PDB entry 2II5 | X-ray diffraction, 2.50 A resolution | chains A and B of the 8 polymer chains in the assembly

[Chain A (and B)]
Name: Lipoamide acyltransferase component of branched-chain alpha-keto acid dehydrogenase complex
Source organism: Bos taurus
Notes: EC 2.3.1.168; fragment: core (catalytic) domain; chain B of this document is another copy of the same molecule, construct and numbering; everything in this record applies to it too
UniProtKB: P11181 (ODB2_BOVIN); residues 162-421 here correspond to UniProt positions 223-482 (UniProt number = residue number + 61)
Chain sequence (262 residues; row label = number of the first residue in the row):
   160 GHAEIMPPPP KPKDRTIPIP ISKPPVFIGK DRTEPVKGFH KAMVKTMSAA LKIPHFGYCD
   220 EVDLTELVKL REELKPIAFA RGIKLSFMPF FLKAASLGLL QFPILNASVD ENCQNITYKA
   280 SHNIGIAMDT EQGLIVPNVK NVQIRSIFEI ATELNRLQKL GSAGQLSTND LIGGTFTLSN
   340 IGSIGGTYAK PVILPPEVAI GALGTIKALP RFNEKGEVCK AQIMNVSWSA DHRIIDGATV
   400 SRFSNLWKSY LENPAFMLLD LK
Unresolved in the structure: 160-187
Sequence notes: cloning artifact (160-161)
Ligand contacts: isobutyryl-coenzyme A (CO6): R230, K234, S245, F246, M247, Q317, N339, G341, S342, G363, T364, I365
Curated features (UniProtKB/Swiss-Prot):
  - active site: H391, D395
  - binding site (CoA): R230, S245, D288, Q317, S338, N339, S342, G363, I365
  - modified residue: K182 (N6-acetyllysine), K189 (N6-acetyllysine), K200 (N6-succinyllysine), K228 (N6-acetyllysine), K234 (N6-acetyllysine), K243 (N6-acetyllysine), K374 (N6-acetyllysine), K379 (N6-acetyllysine)
What the authors report for this chain:
  - disease-associated variants - R230G: decreased catalytic activity
  - catalytic residues: S338, H391 (citing earlier work)
  - mutagenesis - H391A: abolished catalytic activity
  - mutagenesis - L293A (Kd=6 uM), H391A (Kd=12 uM): increased binding to dihydrolipoamide
  - mutagenesis - D288A: abolished binding to Dihydrolipoamide
  - mutagenesis - L293A: decreased catalytic activity

[How chain A and chain B interact]
Contacting residue pairs (65):
  G188(A) with A279(B)
  K189(A) with A279(B)
  D190(A) with Y277(B); K278(B); A279(B), hydrogen bond (side chain-backbone)
  R191(A) with I275(B); T276(B); Y277(B), hydrogen bond (backbone-backbone)
  T192(A) with I275(B); T276(B), hydrogen bond
  E193(A) with N274(B); I275(B), hydrogen bond (backbone-backbone); Y277(B)
  P194(A) with Q273(B); N274(B)
  V195(A) with C272(B); Q273(B), hydrogen bond (backbone-backbone)
  M202(A) with H391(B); R392(B); I393(B); I394(B); D395(B)
  V203(A) with N271(B); C272(B), hydrophobic; R392(B)
  M206(A) with P213(B); H391(B)
  S207(A) with R392(B)
  L210(A) with L210(B); K211(B); P213(B), hydrophobic
  D288(A) with D395(B); G396(B), hydrogen bond (side chain-backbone); A397(B), hydrogen bond (side chain-backbone)
  G292(A) with D395(B)
  I340(A) with Y217(B), hydrophobic
  I343(A) with A397(B), hydrophobic; S400(B); R401(B); N404(B), hydrogen bond (backbone-side chain)
  G344(A) with Y217(B), hydrogen bond (backbone-side chain); S400(B); N404(B)
  G345(A) with Y217(B), hydrogen bond (backbone-side chain); C218(B); D219(B)
  T346(A) with C218(B), hydrogen bond (backbone-backbone); D219(B); Y347(B), hydrogen bond
  Y347(A) with Y217(B); C218(B), hydrogen bond (backbone-backbone); Y347(B), hydrophobic
  A348(A) with G216(B)
  K349(A) with H214(B), hydrogen bond (side chain-backbone); F215(B); G216(B), hydrogen bond (backbone-backbone)
  V351(A) with H214(B)
  A367(A) with F371(B)
  L368(A) with R370(B); F371(B)
  P369(A) with P369(B); R370(B); F371(B)
  C378(A) with F371(B)
  K379(A) with F371(B)
Other interface residues (no listed pair), chain A (33 interface residues in all): H199, P350, K366, V377
Other interface residues (no listed pair), chain B (36 interface residues in all): I212, E220, G375, V377

[In short]
33 residues of chain A face 36 of chain B across their interface, with 15 hydrogen bonds. Among the polar
pairs are D190(A)-A279(B), T192(A)-T276(B) and D288(A)-G396(B). Bound to chain A: isobutyryl-coenzyme A. From
the paper: catalytic residues S338(A) and H391(A); R230G and L293A of chain A reduce catalytic activity; 4
substitutions were tested in all.
Both chains are Lipoamide acyltransferase component of branched-chain alpha-keto acid dehydrogenase complex
(Bos taurus). Entry 2II5 (Crystal structure of a cubic core of the dihydrolipoamide acyltransferase (E2b)
component in the branched-chain alpha-ketoacid ...) was determined by X-ray diffraction together with 2IHW,
2II3 and 2II4 from the same study.
